6S8E - chains H and U of the 35 polymer chains in the assembly; structure by electron microscopy, 3.10 A resolution.

# Chain H
Molecule: CRISPR-associated protein, Cmr3 family
Source organism: Sulfolobus islandicus REY15A
UniProt: F0NDX1 (F0NDX1_SULIR); residue numbers follow UniProt; this construct covers 1-313
Amino-acid sequence (313 residues; each row starts with the number of its first residue):
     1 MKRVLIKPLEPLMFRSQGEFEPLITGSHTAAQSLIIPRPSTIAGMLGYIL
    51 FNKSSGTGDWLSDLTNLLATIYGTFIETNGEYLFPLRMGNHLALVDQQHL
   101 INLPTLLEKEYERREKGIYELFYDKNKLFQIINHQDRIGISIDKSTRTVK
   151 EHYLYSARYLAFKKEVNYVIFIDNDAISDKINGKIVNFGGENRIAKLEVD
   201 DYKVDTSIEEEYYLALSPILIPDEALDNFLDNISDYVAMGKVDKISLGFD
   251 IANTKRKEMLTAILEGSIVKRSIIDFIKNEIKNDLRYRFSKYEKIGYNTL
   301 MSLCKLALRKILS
Not modelled in the structure: 1

# Chain U
Molecule: Non-cognate target RNA
Sequence (50 nucleotides; each row starts with the number of its first residue):
     1 UGUUAAGUCUGGUUUCCCUCCAGGGUAUCUAAGCUUUGAACUUUCAAUAA
Not modelled in the structure: 1, 46-50

# Interface between chain H and chain U
Pairs across the interface (17):
  Arg15(H) with U42(U), base contact
  His28(H) with C41(U), hydrogen bond to the base
  Val149(H) with A39(U), base contact; A40(U), base contact
  Lys150(H) with A40(U), sugar contact
  Glu151(H) with A40(U), sugar contact
  His152(H) with A40(U), hydrogen bond to the sugar; C41(U), salt bridge to the phosphate; U42(U), hydrogen bond to the sugar; U43(U), sugar contact
  Tyr153(H) with A40(U), sugar contact; U42(U), base contact; U43(U), hydrogen bond to the sugar
  Leu154(H) with A40(U), base contact; C41(U), sugar contact; U42(U), hydrogen bond to the base
  Tyr155(H) with U42(U), base contact
Other interface residues (no listed pair), chain H (10 interface residues in all): Ile140
Other interface residues (no listed pair), chain U (6 interface residues in all): U44

# In short
10 residues of chain H and 6 residues of chain U are in contact; the contacts include 5 hydrogen bonds and 1
salt bridge. Among the polar pairs are His28(H)-C41(U), Leu154(H)-U42(U) and His152(H)-A40(U).
Here chain H is CRISPR-associated protein, Cmr3 family (Sulfolobus islandicus REY15A) and chain U is
Non-cognate target RNA. Entry 6S8E (Cryo-EM structure of the type III-B Cmr-beta complex bound to non-cognate
target RNA) was determined by electron microscopy together with 6S6B, 6S8B, 6S91, 6SH8, 6SHB and 6SIC from the
same study.
